2Z60 - chain A; structure by X-ray diffraction, 1.95 A resolution.

[Chain A]
Protein: Proto-oncogene tyrosine-protein kinase ABL1
Source organism: Mus musculus
Notes: EC 2.7.10.2
UniProt: P00520 (ABL1_MOUSE); residue numbers follow UniProt; this construct covers 229-515
Sequence (288 residues; each row starts with the number of its first residue):
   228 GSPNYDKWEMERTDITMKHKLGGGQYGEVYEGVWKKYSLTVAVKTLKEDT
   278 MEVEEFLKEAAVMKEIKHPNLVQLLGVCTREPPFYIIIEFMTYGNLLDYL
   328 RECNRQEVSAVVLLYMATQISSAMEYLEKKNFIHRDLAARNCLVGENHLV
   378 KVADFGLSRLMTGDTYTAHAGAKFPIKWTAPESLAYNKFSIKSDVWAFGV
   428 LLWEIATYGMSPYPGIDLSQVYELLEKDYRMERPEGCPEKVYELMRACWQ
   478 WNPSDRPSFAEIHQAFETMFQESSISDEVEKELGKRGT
Disordered / not traced: 276-278, 512-515
Construct notes: expression tag (228); engineered mutation Ile315 (Thr in P00520)
Ligand contacts: P3Y (5-[3-(2-methoxyphenyl)-1H-pyrrolo[2,3-b]pyridin-5-yl]-N,N-dimethylpyridine-3-carboxamide): Leu248, Gly249, Tyr253, Val256, Ala269, Val299, Ile315, Glu316, Phe317, Met318, Thr319, Tyr320, Gly321, Asn322, Arg367, Asn368, Leu370, Ala380, Asp381

[In short]
Bound to chain A: compound P3Y.
Chain A is Proto-oncogene tyrosine-protein kinase ABL1 (Mus musculus); the structure, Crystal Structure of the
T315I Mutant of Abl kinase bound with PPY-A, was determined by X-ray diffraction, deposited together with
2QOH.
